8W2E - chains A and F of the 6 polymer chains in the assembly; structure by electron microscopy, 3.06 A resolution.

Chain A:
Protein: Membrane protein
Organism: SARS-CoV-2 pseudovirus
UniProtKB: P0DTC5 (VME1_SARS2); residue numbers follow UniProt; this construct covers 1-222
Sequence (270 residues; each row starts with the number of its first residue):
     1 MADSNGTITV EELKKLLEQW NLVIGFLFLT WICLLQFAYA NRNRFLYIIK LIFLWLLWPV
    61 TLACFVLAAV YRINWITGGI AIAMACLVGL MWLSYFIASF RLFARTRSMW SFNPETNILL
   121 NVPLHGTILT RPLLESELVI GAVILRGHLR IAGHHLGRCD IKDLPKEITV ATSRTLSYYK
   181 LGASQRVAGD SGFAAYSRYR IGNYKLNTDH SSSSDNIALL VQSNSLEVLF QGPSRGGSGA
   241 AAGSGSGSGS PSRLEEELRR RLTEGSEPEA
Not modelled in the structure: 1-18, 205-270
Sequence notes: expression tag (223-270)
Swiss-Prot annotation at these positions:
  - glycosylation: Asn5 (N-linked (GlcNAc...) asparagine)
  - natural variant: Asp3 (D3G: In strain: Omicron/BA.1; D3N: In strain: Omicron/BA.5, Omicron/BQ.1.1), Gln19 (Q19E: In strain: Omicron/BA.1, Omicron/BA.2 and 7 more), Ala63 (A63T: In strain: Omicron/BA.1, Omicron/BA.2 and 7 more), Ile82 (I82T: In strain: Eta/B.1.525 and Delta/B.1.617.2)
  - mutagenesis: Arg42 to Arg44 (Partial loss of N-RNA binding)
Residues lining bound ligands:
  - A1AE8 ((6S,8R)-N-(3-cyanophenyl)-5-{4-[difluoro(phenyl)methyl]phenyl}-6-methyl-4-oxo-4,5,6,7-tetrahydropyrazolo[1,5-a]pyrazine-3-carboxamide), molecule 1: Leu29, Ile32, Cys33, Gln36, Phe37
  - A1AE8, molecule 2: Trp55, Trp58, Leu87, Val88, Met91, Trp92, Tyr95, Phe96, Ser99, Phe112, Asn113, Pro114, Glu115, Thr116, Asn117
What the authors report for this chain:
  - binding site for A1AE8: Gln36, Tyr95, Ser99, Asn117
  - conformationally variable residues (side-chain flip): Gln36, Tyr95
  - mutagenesis - L29F, W55F, A85S, L90W, M91K, A98D, S99A, N117K, P132S, Q185K: unchanged growth

Chain F:
Protein: Fab B Light Chain
Organism: Homo sapiens
Notes: antibody fragment or engineered binder
Sequence (225 residues; each row starts with the number of its first residue):
     1 EVQLQQSGPE LVKPGASMKI SCKTSGYSFT GYTMNWVKQS HGKNLEWIGL INPYNGDTSY
    61 NQKFKGKATL TVDKSSSTAY MELLSLTSED SAVYYCEVIN TYWGQGTLVT VSAAKTTPPS
   121 VYPLAPGSAA QTNSMVTLGC LVKGYFPEPV TVTWNSGSLS SGVHTFPAVL QSDLYTLSSS
   181 VTVPSSTWPS ETVTCNVAHP ASSTKVDKKI VPRDCGSGSH HHHHH
Not modelled in the structure: 128-132, 214-225
Cystine bridges: Cys22-Cys96, Cys140-Cys195

Interface between chain A and chain F:
Contacting residue pairs (14):
  Pro123(A) - Gly31(F)
  Ile128(A) - Tyr54(F)  hydrophobic
  Pro165(A) - Tyr32(F)
  Lys166(A) - Gly31(F)  hydrogen bond (side chain-backbone)
  Lys166(A) - Tyr32(F)
  Lys166(A) - Thr33(F)  hydrogen bond
  Lys166(A) - Ile99(F)
  Tyr178(A) - Thr33(F)
  Lys180(A) - Ile99(F)  hydrogen bond (side chain-backbone)
  Lys180(A) - Thr101(F)
  Tyr199(A) - Ile99(F)
  Tyr199(A) - Asn100(F)
  Arg200(A) - Asn35(F)
  Arg200(A) - Asn100(F)
Interface residues without a listed pair, chain F (10 interface residues in all): Leu50, Val98

Summary:
8 residues of chain A and 10 residues of chain F are in contact; the contacts include 3 hydrogen bonds. Polar
pairs include Lys166(A)-Gly31(F), Lys166(A)-Thr33(F) and Lys180(A)-Ile99(F). The paper reports a binding site
for A1AE8 at Gln36(A), Tyr95(A) and Ser99(A) among others; L29F, W55F and A85S of chain A, among others, leave
growth unchanged; 10 substitutions were tested in all.
Chain A is Membrane protein (SARS-CoV-2 pseudovirus) and chain F is Fab B Light Chain (Homo sapiens); the
structure, SARS-CoV-2 M protein dimer in complex with JNJ-9676 and Fab-B, was determined by electron
microscopy.
